6NB5 - chains H and L; structure by X-ray diffraction, 3.00 A resolution.

== Chain H ==
Molecule: LCA60 antigen-binding (Fab) fragment, heavy chain
Organism: Homo sapiens
Notes: antibody fragment or engineered binder
Chain sequence (230 residues; numbered 1 to 230; the number before each row is that of its first residue):
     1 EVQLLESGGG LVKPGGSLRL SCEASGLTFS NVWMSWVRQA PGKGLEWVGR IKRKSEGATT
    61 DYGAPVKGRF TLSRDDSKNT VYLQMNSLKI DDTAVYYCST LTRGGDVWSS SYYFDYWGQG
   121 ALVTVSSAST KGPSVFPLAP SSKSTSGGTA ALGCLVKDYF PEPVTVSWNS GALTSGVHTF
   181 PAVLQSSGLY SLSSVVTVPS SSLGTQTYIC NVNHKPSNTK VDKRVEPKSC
Unresolved in the structure: 104-112, 230
Cystine bridges: Cys22-Cys98, Cys154-Cys210

== Chain L ==
Molecule: LCA60 antigen-binding (Fab) fragment, light chain
Organism: Homo sapiens
Notes: antibody fragment or engineered binder
Chain sequence (215 residues; row label = number of the first residue in the row):
     1 QSALTQPASV SGSPGQSITI SCTGTSSDVG TYDLVSWYQQ HPGKSPKLMI YADIKRPSGV
    61 SHRFSGSKSG NTASLTISGL QSADEADYYC CLYAGSSTSV IFGGGTKVTG QPKAAPSVTL
   121 FPPSSEELQA NKATLVCLIS DFYPGAVTVA WKADSSPVKA GVETTTPSKQ SNNKYAASSY
   181 LSLTPEQWKS HRSYSCQVTH EGSTVEKTVA PTECS
Unresolved in the structure: 1-2, 213-215
Cystine bridges: Cys22-Cys90, Cys137-Cys196

== How chain H and chain L interact ==
Residue-residue contacts (73; chain H residue first):
  Val37(H) - Phe102(L)  hydrophobic
  Gln39(H) - Gln40(L)
  Gln39(H) - Tyr89(L)
  Gly44(H) - Tyr89(L)
  Leu45(H) - Pro46(L)  hydrophobic
  Leu45(H) - Tyr89(L)  hydrophobic
  Leu45(H) - Phe102(L)
  Trp47(H) - Ser99(L)
  Trp47(H) - Val100(L)
  Trp47(H) - Phe102(L)
  Arg50(H) - Tyr93(L)  hydrogen bond
  Asp61(H) - Tyr93(L)  hydrogen bond
  Asp61(H) - Ser97(L)
  Asp61(H) - Thr98(L)
  Tyr97(H) - Gln40(L)  hydrogen bond
  Tyr97(H) - Lys44(L)
  Tyr97(H) - Ser45(L)
  Tyr97(H) - Pro46(L)
  Tyr113(H) - Ser36(L)
  Tyr113(H) - Tyr38(L)
  Tyr113(H) - Leu48(L)  hydrophobic
  Tyr113(H) - Tyr51(L)  hydrophobic
  Phe114(H) - Tyr38(L)  hydrogen bond (backbone-side chain)
  Phe114(H) - Leu48(L)
  Phe114(H) - Phe102(L)  hydrophobic
  Trp117(H) - Tyr38(L)
  Trp117(H) - Pro46(L)
  Gly118(H) - Ser45(L)  hydrogen bond (backbone-side chain)
  Gln119(H) - Ser45(L)
  Phe136(H) - Ser124(L)
  Phe136(H) - Glu126(L)
  Phe136(H) - Glu127(L)
  Pro137(H) - Ser124(L)
  Pro137(H) - Glu126(L)
  Leu138(H) - Phe121(L)  hydrophobic
  Ala139(H) - Phe121(L)
  Lys143(H) - Lys207(L)  hydrogen bond (backbone-side chain)
  Ser144(H) - Val118(L)
  Ser144(H) - Thr119(L)
  Ser144(H) - Leu120(L)  hydrogen bond (backbone-backbone)
  Ser144(H) - Phe121(L)
  Ser144(H) - Lys207(L)
  Thr145(H) - Val118(L)
  Thr145(H) - Thr119(L)
  Thr145(H) - Lys207(L)  hydrogen bond (backbone-side chain)
  Ser146(H) - Val118(L)  hydrogen bond (backbone-backbone)
  Ser146(H) - Val205(L)
  Ser146(H) - Lys207(L)
  Ala151(H) - Phe121(L)
  Leu155(H) - Tyr180(L)  hydrophobic
  Lys157(H) - Thr134(L)
  Phe180(H) - Leu138(L)  hydrophobic
  Phe180(H) - Ile139(L)
  Phe180(H) - Ala177(L)
  Pro181(H) - Ser168(L)
  Pro181(H) - Ser178(L)
  Ala182(H) - Thr165(L)
  Val183(H) - Glu163(L)
  Val183(H) - Thr164(L)
  Val183(H) - Thr165(L)
  Val183(H) - Tyr180(L)  hydrophobic
  Leu184(H) - Glu163(L)
  Gln185(H) - Glu163(L)
  Ser186(H) - Glu163(L)  hydrogen bond (backbone-side chain)
  Ser191(H) - Tyr180(L)
  Leu192(H) - Tyr180(L)
  Ser193(H) - Val136(L)
  Ser193(H) - Leu138(L)
  Ser193(H) - Tyr180(L)  hydrogen bond
  Val195(H) - Phe121(L)  hydrophobic
  Lys223(H) - Glu126(L)  salt bridge
  Lys228(H) - Pro123(L)  hydrogen bond (side chain-backbone)
  Lys228(H) - Ser125(L)
Interface residues without a listed pair, chain H (46 interface residues in all): Lys43, Glu46, Lys52, Tyr62, Asp115, Val135, Leu152, Gly153, His178
Interface residues without a listed pair, chain L (48 interface residues in all): Cys91, Ser96, Gly103, Gly104, Ser117, Ser140, Gln170, Ala176, Ser182, Thr208, Thr212

== In short ==
The interface between chain H and chain L involves 46 residues on one side and 48 on the other, with 12
hydrogen bonds and 1 salt bridge. Polar contacts include Lys223(H)-Glu126(L), Arg50(H)-Tyr93(L) and
Asp61(H)-Tyr93(L).
Chain H is LCA60 antigen-binding (Fab) fragment, heavy chain and chain L is LCA60 antigen-binding (Fab)
fragment, light chain, both from Homo sapiens; the structure, Crystal structure of anti- MERS-CoV human
neutralizing LCA60 antibody Fab fragment, was determined by X-ray diffraction together with 6NB3, 6NB4, 6NB6,
6NB7 and 6NB8 from the same study.
